5WDF - chains H and L of the 6 polymer chains in the assembly; structure by X-ray diffraction, 3.10 A resolution.

== Chain H ==
Name: 10E8v4-5R+100cF Fab heavy chain
From: Homo sapiens
Notes: antibody fragment or engineered binder
Sequence (232 residues; each row starts with the number of its first residue; a row labelled like 52A-52C holds insertion residues (52A, then the next letters in order)):
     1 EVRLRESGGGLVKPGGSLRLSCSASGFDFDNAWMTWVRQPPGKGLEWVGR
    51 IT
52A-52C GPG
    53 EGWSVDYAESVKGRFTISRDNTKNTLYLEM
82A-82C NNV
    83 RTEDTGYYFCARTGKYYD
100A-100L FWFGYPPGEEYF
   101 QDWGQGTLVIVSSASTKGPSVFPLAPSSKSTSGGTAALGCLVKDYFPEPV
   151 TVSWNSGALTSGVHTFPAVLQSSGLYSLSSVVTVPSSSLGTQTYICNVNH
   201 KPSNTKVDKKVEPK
Not modelled in the structure: 127-138, 157-160, 189-194, 214
Disulfides: Cys22-Cys92, Cys140-Cys196

== Chain L ==
Name: FA10E8v4-5R+100cF FAB light chain
From: Homo sapiens
Notes: antibody fragment or engineered binder
Sequence (214 residues; each row starts with the number of its first residue; note: 1 number in that range is skipped by the numbering (no residue carries it; nothing is unmodelled there); a row labelled like 95A-95C holds insertion residues (95A, then the next letters in order)):
     2 SELTQDPA
    11 VSVALKQTVTITCRGDSLRSHYASWYQKKPGQAPVLLFYGKNNRPSGIPD
    61 RFSGSASGNRASLTITGAQAEDEADYYCSSRDKSG
95A-95C SRL
    96 SVFGGGTKLTVLSQPKAAPSVTLFPPSSEELQANKATLVCLISDFYPGAV
   146 TVAWKADSSPVKAGVETTTPSKQSNNKYAASSYLSLTPEQWKSHRSYSCQ
   196 VTHEGSTVEKTVAPTECS
Not modelled in the structure: 156-159, 210-213
Disulfides: Cys23-Cys88, Cys135-Cys194

== Interface between chain H and chain L ==
Pairs across the interface - 84 pairs, chain H then chain L:
  Val37(H) with Phe98(L), hydrophobic
  Gln39(H) with Lys38(L)
  Lys43(H) with Tyr87(L)
  Gly44(H) with Tyr87(L)
  Leu45(H) with Tyr87(L); Phe98(L)
  Trp47(H) with Leu95C(L), hydrophobic; Ser96(L); Phe98(L)
  Arg50(H) with Arg91(L); Arg95B(L), hydrogen bond (side chain-backbone)
  Asp58(H) with Arg95B(L), salt bridge; Leu95C(L)
  Tyr59(H) with Leu95C(L)
  Tyr98(H) with Tyr32(L), hydrophobic; Gly50(L); Lys51(L), hydrogen bond (side chain-backbone); Asn53(L)
  Asp100(H) with Tyr32(L), hydrogen bond; Lys51(L)
  Phe100C(H) with Tyr32(L); Lys51(L)
  Tyr100E(H) with Ser30(L); His31(L), hydrogen bond (backbone-side chain); Ser94(L); Gly95(L)
  Pro100F(H) with His31(L); Gly95(L)
  Pro100G(H) with Arg91(L); Gly95(L); Ser95A(L)
  Gly100H(H) with His31(L), hydrogen bond (backbone-side chain); Arg91(L), hydrogen bond (backbone-side chain)
  Glu100I(H) with Ser30(L); His31(L), salt bridge; Tyr32(L), hydrogen bond (side chain-backbone)
  Glu100J(H) with Ser34(L); Arg91(L), salt bridge; Ser96(L), hydrogen bond
  Tyr100K(H) with Ser34(L); Tyr36(L); Leu46(L), hydrophobic; Tyr49(L)
  Phe100L(H) with Tyr36(L), hydrogen bond (backbone-side chain); Leu46(L); Phe98(L), hydrophobic
  Gln101(H) with Leu46(L)
  Trp103(H) with Tyr36(L); Pro44(L); Phe98(L), hydrophobic
  Gly104(H) with Ala43(L)
  Phe122(H) with Ser122(L); Glu124(L); Glu125(L)
  Pro123(H) with Ser122(L); Glu124(L)
  Leu124(H) with Phe119(L), hydrophobic
  Leu141(H) with Glu125(L); Thr132(L); Val134(L), hydrophobic; Tyr178(L), hydrophobic
  Lys143(H) with Thr132(L), hydrogen bond; Ser180(L), hydrogen bond
  His164(H) with Lys167(L); Gln168(L); Ala174(L)
  Phe166(H) with Leu136(L), hydrophobic; Ala174(L), hydrophobic; Ala175(L); Ser176(L)
  Pro167(H) with Thr163(L); Thr164(L)
  Val169(H) with Glu161(L); Thr162(L); Thr163(L)
  Leu170(H) with Glu161(L)
  Gln171(H) with Glu161(L)
  Ser172(H) with Glu161(L)
  Leu178(H) with Tyr178(L)
  Ser179(H) with Val134(L); Tyr178(L), hydrogen bond (backbone-side chain)
  Val181(H) with Phe119(L), hydrophobic; Leu136(L), hydrophobic
  Lys209(H) with Glu124(L), salt bridge
Interface residues without a listed pair, chain H (44 interface residues in all): Glu46, Phe91, Gln105, Ala125, Ser177
Interface residues without a listed pair, chain L (48 interface residues in all): Ser89, Val97, Gly99, Gly100, Ala128, Ala131, Ile137, Ser166

== In short ==
Chain H and chain L form an interface of 44 and 48 residues respectively, with 12 hydrogen bonds and 4 salt
bridges. Polar pairs include Asp58(H)-Arg95B(L), Glu100I(H)-His31(L) and Glu100J(H)-Arg91(L).
Chain H is 10E8v4-5R+100cF Fab heavy chain and chain L is FA10E8v4-5R+100cF FAB light chain, both from Homo
sapiens; the structure, Crystal structure of 10E8v4-5R+100cF Fab in complex with HIV-1 gp41 peptide, was
determined by X-ray diffraction.
